7LL1 - chains G and I of the 12 polymer chains in the assembly; structure by electron microscopy, 3.73 A resolution.

Chain G:
Molecule: Envelope glycoprotein gp120
Organism: Human immunodeficiency virus 1
UniProt: Q2N0S6 (Q2N0S6_9HIV1); the construct lacks a stretch of the UniProt sequence and is renumbered around it, so the offset changes along the chain: 31-137 = UniProt 30-136; 146-185 = UniProt 137-176; 187-309 = UniProt 186-308; 312-321 = UniProt 309-318; 2 more segments
Sequence (473 residues; row label = number of the first residue in the row; note: 12 numbers in that range are skipped by the numbering (no residue carries them; nothing is unmodelled there); a row labelled like 185A-185I holds insertion residues (185A, then the next letters in order)):
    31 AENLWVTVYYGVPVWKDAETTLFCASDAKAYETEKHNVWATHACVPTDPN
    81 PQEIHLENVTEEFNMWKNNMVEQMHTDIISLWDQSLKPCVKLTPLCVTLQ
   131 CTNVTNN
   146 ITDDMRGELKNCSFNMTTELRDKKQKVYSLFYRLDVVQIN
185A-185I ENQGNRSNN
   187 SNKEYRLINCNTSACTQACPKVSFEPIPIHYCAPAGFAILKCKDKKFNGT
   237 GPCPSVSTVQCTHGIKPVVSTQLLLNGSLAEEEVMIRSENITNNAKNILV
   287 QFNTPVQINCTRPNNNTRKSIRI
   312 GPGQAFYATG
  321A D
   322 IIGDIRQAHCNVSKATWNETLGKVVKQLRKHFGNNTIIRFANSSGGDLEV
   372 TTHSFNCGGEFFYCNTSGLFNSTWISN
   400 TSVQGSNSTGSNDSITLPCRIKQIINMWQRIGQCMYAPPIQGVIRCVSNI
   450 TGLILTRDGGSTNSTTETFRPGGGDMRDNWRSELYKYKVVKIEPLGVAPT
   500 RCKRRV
Disordered / not traced: 146-149, 185A-185I, 400-410
Sequence notes: conflict Cys-201 (Ile200 in Q2N0S6), Asn-332 (Thr330 in Q2N0S6), Cys-433 (Ala430 in Q2N0S6), Cys-501 (Ala498 in Q2N0S6)
Cystine bridges: Cys-119/Cys-205, Cys-126/Cys-196, Cys-131/Cys-157, Cys-201/Cys-433, Cys-218/Cys-247, Cys-228/Cys-239, Cys-296/Cys-331, Cys-378/Cys-445, Cys-385/Cys-418
Covalent attachments: N-acetylglucosamine (NAG) linked to Asn-88, Asn-133, Asn-156, Asn-160, Asn-234, Asn-262, Asn-332, Asn-339, Asn-355, Asn-363, Asn-386, Asn-392; glycan linked to Asn-276
What the authors report for this chain:
  - post-translational modification sites: Asn-276
  - mutagenesis - N276D, R456S: abolished binding to VRC40.01
  - mutagenesis - N276D, R456S: abolished binding to VRC33.01
  - mutagenesis - D368R: decreased binding to VRC40.01
  - mutagenesis - N234S, D368R: decreased binding to VRC33.01

Chain I:
Molecule: Envelope glycoprotein gp41
Organism: Human immunodeficiency virus 1
UniProt: Q2N0S7 (Q2N0S7_9HIV1); residues 512-664 here correspond to UniProt positions 509-661 (UniProt number = residue number - 3)
Sequence (153 residues; row label = number of the first residue in the row):
   512 AVGIGAVFLGFLGAAGSTMGAASMTLTVQARNLLSGIVQQQSNLLRAIEA
   562 QQHLLKLTVWGIKQLQARVLAVERYLRDQQLLGIWGCSGKLICCTNVPWN
   612 SSWSNRNLSEIWDNMTWLQWDKEISNYTQIIYGLLEESQNQQEKNEQDLL
   662 ALD
Sequence notes: conflict Cys-605 (Thr602 in Q2N0S7)
Cystine bridges: Cys-598/Cys-604

How chain G and chain I interact:
Cross-chain cystine bridges: Cys-501(G)/Cys-605(I)
Pairs across the interface (125):
  Leu-34(G) / Pro-609(I)
  Leu-34(G) / Trp-610(I)  hydrogen bond (backbone-backbone)
  Leu-34(G) / Leu-619(I)  hydrophobic
  Trp-35(G) / Thr-606(I)
  Trp-35(G) / Asn-607(I)
  Trp-35(G) / Val-608(I)
  Trp-35(G) / Pro-609(I)  hydrophobic
  Val-36(G) / Thr-606(I)  hydrogen bond (backbone-side chain)
  Val-36(G) / Val-608(I)  hydrogen bond (backbone-backbone)
  Val-36(G) / Trp-610(I)  hydrophobic
  Val-36(G) / Leu-646(I)  hydrophobic
  Thr-37(G) / Cys-604(I)
  Thr-37(G) / Cys-605(I)
  Val-38(G) / Leu-593(I)  hydrophobic
  Val-38(G) / Trp-596(I)  hydrophobic
  Val-38(G) / Cys-598(I)  hydrophobic
  Val-38(G) / Leu-602(I)
  Val-38(G) / Ile-603(I)
  Val-38(G) / Cys-604(I)  hydrogen bond (backbone-backbone)
  Val-38(G) / Leu-646(I)  hydrophobic
  Tyr-39(G) / Leu-537(I)  hydrophobic
  Tyr-39(G) / Leu-602(I)
  Tyr-39(G) / Ile-603(I)  hydrophobic
  Tyr-39(G) / Trp-623(I)
  Tyr-39(G) / Trp-628(I)  hydrophobic
  Tyr-40(G) / Leu-537(I)
  Tyr-40(G) / Leu-544(I)
  Tyr-40(G) / Tyr-586(I)
  Tyr-40(G) / Asp-589(I)  hydrogen bond
  Tyr-40(G) / Gln-590(I)
  Tyr-40(G) / Leu-602(I)  hydrogen bond (backbone-backbone)
  Gly-41(G) / Leu-537(I)
  Gly-41(G) / Gln-540(I)  hydrogen bond (backbone-side chain)
  Val-42(G) / Trp-628(I)  hydrophobic
  Pro-43(G) / Leu-523(I)  hydrophobic
  Val-44(G) / Trp-628(I)  hydrophobic
  Val-44(G) / Leu-629(I)
  Val-44(G) / Asp-632(I)
  Trp-45(G) / Leu-523(I)  hydrophobic
  Trp-45(G) / Ala-526(I)  hydrophobic
  Trp-45(G) / Leu-629(I)  hydrophobic
  Lys-46(G) / Asp-632(I)  salt bridge
  Phe-53(G) / Gln-550(I)
  Phe-53(G) / Gln-551(I)
  Phe-53(G) / Gln-575(I)
  Cys-54(G) / Trp-571(I)  hydrophobic
  Tyr-61(G) / Leu-556(I)
  Tyr-61(G) / Ala-561(I)
  Glu-64(G) / Ile-559(I)
  Glu-64(G) / Glu-560(I)
  Glu-64(G) / Ala-561(I)  hydrogen bond (side chain-backbone)
  Lys-65(G) / Ile-559(I)  hydrogen bond (side chain-backbone)
  Lys-65(G) / Ala-561(I)  hydrogen bond (backbone-backbone)
  His-66(G) / Ala-561(I)
  His-66(G) / Gln-562(I)  hydrogen bond
  His-66(G) / Gln-563(I)  hydrogen bond (side chain-backbone)
  His-66(G) / Leu-565(I)
  His-72(G) / Ala-561(I)
  His-72(G) / Gln-562(I)  hydrogen bond
  His-72(G) / Leu-565(I)
  His-72(G) / Leu-568(I)
  Ala-73(G) / Leu-568(I)
  Ala-73(G) / Trp-571(I)
  Val-75(G) / Asn-554(I)
  Val-75(G) / Leu-555(I)  hydrophobic
  Val-75(G) / Gln-575(I)
  Pro-76(G) / Asn-554(I)  hydrogen bond (backbone-side chain)
  Asp-78(G) / Gln-550(I)  hydrogen bond
  Ile-84(G) / Phe-522(I)
  His-85(G) / Ala-512(I)
  His-85(G) / Val-518(I)
  Leu-86(G) / Leu-523(I)
  Glu-87(G) / Val-513(I)
  Glu-87(G) / Gly-514(I)  hydrogen bond (side chain-backbone)
  Glu-87(G) / Ile-515(I)
  Glu-87(G) / Val-518(I)
  Glu-87(G) / Gly-524(I)
  Glu-87(G) / Gly-527(I)  hydrogen bond (backbone-backbone)
  Glu-87(G) / Ser-528(I)  hydrogen bond (side chain-backbone)
  Asn-88(G) / Val-513(I)
  Asn-88(G) / Gly-527(I)
  Val-89(G) / Ala-526(I)
  Val-89(G) / Gly-527(I)
  Asp-107(G) / Lys-574(I)  salt bridge
  Leu-111(G) / Leu-568(I)  hydrophobic
  Gln-114(G) / Leu-565(I)
  Gln-114(G) / Lys-567(I)
  Gln-114(G) / Leu-568(I)
  Pro-118(G) / Leu-565(I)  hydrophobic
  Pro-220(G) / Gln-551(I)
  Pro-220(G) / Ala-578(I)  hydrophobic
  Ala-221(G) / Ile-548(I)  hydrophobic
  Ala-221(G) / Ala-582(I)
  Gly-222(G) / Leu-544(I)
  Gly-222(G) / Arg-585(I)  hydrogen bond (backbone-side chain)
  Phe-223(G) / Arg-585(I)
  Lys-490(G) / Arg-585(I)
  Ile-491(G) / Leu-523(I)  hydrophobic
  Ile-491(G) / Arg-585(I)  hydrogen bond (backbone-side chain)
  Pro-493(G) / Leu-544(I)  hydrophobic
  Pro-493(G) / Asp-589(I)
  Val-496(G) / Trp-631(I)  hydrogen bond (backbone-side chain)
  Val-496(G) / Ile-635(I)
  Val-496(G) / Ile-642(I)  hydrophobic
  Ala-497(G) / Trp-623(I)  hydrophobic
  Ala-497(G) / Trp-628(I)  hydrophobic
  Ala-497(G) / Trp-631(I)
  Pro-498(G) / Trp-610(I)  hydrophobic
  Pro-498(G) / Ile-622(I)
  Pro-498(G) / Trp-623(I)  hydrogen bond (backbone-side chain)
  Pro-498(G) / Trp-631(I)
  Thr-499(G) / Leu-619(I)
  Thr-499(G) / Trp-623(I)
  Arg-500(G) / Leu-619(I)
  Cys-501(G) / Cys-605(I)  disulfide
  Lys-502(G) / Cys-605(I)
  Lys-502(G) / Asn-607(I)
  Arg-503(G) / Gly-597(I)  hydrogen bond (side chain-backbone)
  Arg-503(G) / Cys-604(I)
  Arg-503(G) / Cys-605(I)  hydrogen bond (side chain-backbone)
  Arg-503(G) / Asn-607(I)  hydrogen bond (backbone-side chain)
  Arg-503(G) / Gln-650(I)
  Arg-503(G) / Gln-653(I)
  Val-505(G) / Gln-653(I)
  Val-505(G) / Glu-657(I)
Also at the interface, not in a pair above, chain G (59 interface residues in all): Asn-33, Thr-51, Ser-115, Ala-219, Ala-224, Thr-244, Gln-246, Leu-494, Gly-495
Also at the interface, not in a pair above, chain I (74 interface residues in all): Gly-521, Ala-525, Met-530, Ala-533, Ala-541, Leu-545, Gly-547, His-564, Leu-592, Trp-614, Tyr-643

In short:
59 residues of chain G and 74 residues of chain I are in contact; the contacts include 1 disulfide bond, 25
hydrogen bonds and 2 salt bridges. Polar contacts include Lys-46(G)/Asp-632(I), Asp-107(G)/Lys-574(I) and
Val-36(G)/Thr-606(I). From the paper: N276D and R456S of chain G abolish binding to VRC40.01; a modification
site at Asn-276(G); 4 substitutions were tested in all.
Chain G is Envelope glycoprotein gp120 and chain I is Envelope glycoprotein gp41, both from Human
immunodeficiency virus 1; the structure, Cryo-EM structure of BG505 DS-SOSIP in complex with
glycan276-dependent broadly neutralizing antibody VRC40.01 Fab, was determined by electron microscopy,
deposited together with 7LG6 and 7LL2.
